PDB entry 5YQG | X-ray diffraction, 2.10 A resolution | chains C and F of the 6 polymer chains in the assembly

[Chain C]
Protein: 14-3-3 protein eta
Organism: Mus musculus
UniProt: P68510 (1433F_MOUSE); numbering as in UniProt (aligned over 1-246)
Chain sequence (252 residues; each row starts with the number of its first residue; numbers below 1 keep their minus sign (Gly-5 is residue -5)):
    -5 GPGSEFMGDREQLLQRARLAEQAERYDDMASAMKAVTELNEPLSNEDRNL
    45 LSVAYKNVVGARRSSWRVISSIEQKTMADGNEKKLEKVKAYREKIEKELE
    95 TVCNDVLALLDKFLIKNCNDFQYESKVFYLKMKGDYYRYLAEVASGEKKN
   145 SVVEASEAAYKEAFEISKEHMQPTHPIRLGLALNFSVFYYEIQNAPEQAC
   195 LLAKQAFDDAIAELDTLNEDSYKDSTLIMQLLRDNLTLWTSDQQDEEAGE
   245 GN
Not modelled in the structure: -5 to -1, 237-246
Differences from the reference sequence: expression tag (-5 to 0)
Curated features (UniProtKB/Swiss-Prot):
  - site (Interaction with phosphoserine on interacting protein): Arg57, Arg132
  - modified residue: Gly2 (N-acetylglycine), Ser25 (Phosphoserine), Ser59 (Phosphoserine)

[Chain F]
Protein: Peptide from Protein numb homolog
Organism: Mus musculus
UniProt: Q9QZS3 (NUMB_MOUSE); residues 260-290 here correspond to UniProt positions 271-301 (UniProt number = residue number + 11)
Chain sequence (31 residues; numbered 260 to 290; the number before each row is that of its first residue):
   260 LARQGSFRGFPALSQKMSPFKRQLSLRINEL
Not modelled in the structure: 260-262, 268-272, 287-290
Modified residues: Ser265 (phosphoserine; SEP); Ser284 (phosphoserine; SEP)
Curated features (UniProtKB/Swiss-Prot):
  - modified residue (Phosphoserine): Ser265, Ser284

[Chain C / chain F interface]
Residue-residue contacts (14):
  Arg57(C) - Ser265(F)
  Arg132(C) - Ser265(F)
  Tyr133(C) - Ser265(F)
  Leu177(C) - Gly264(F)
  Leu177(C) - Phe266(F)
  Asn178(C) - Ser265(F)
  Asn178(C) - Phe266(F)  hydrogen bond (side chain-backbone)
  Val181(C) - Gly264(F)
  Val181(C) - Ser265(F)
  Glu185(C) - Gln263(F)
  Glu185(C) - Gly264(F)
  Ile222(C) - Phe266(F)  hydrophobic
  Leu225(C) - Phe266(F)  hydrophobic
  Asn229(C) - Gly264(F)

[Summary]
Chain C and chain F form an interface of 10 and 4 residues respectively, with 1 hydrogen bond. The
hydrogen-bonded pair is Asn178(C)-Phe266(F).
Here chain C is 14-3-3 protein eta and chain F is Peptide from Protein numb homolog, both from Mus musculus.
Entry 5YQG (The structure of 14-3-3 and pNumb peptide) was determined by X-ray diffraction.
